Entry 7CF8 (X-ray diffraction, 2.21 A resolution); this record covers chains C and E of the 6 polymer chains in the assembly.

# Chain C (and E)
Molecule: Fructokinase, PfkB
From: Mycobacterium marinum (strain ATCC BAA-535 / M)
Notes: chain E of this document is another copy of the same molecule, construct and numbering; everything in this record applies to it too
Reference sequence: B2HEF4 (B2HEF4_MYCMM); residue numbers follow UniProt; this construct covers 1-303
Chain sequence (303 residues; numbered 1 to 303; the number before each row is that of its first residue):
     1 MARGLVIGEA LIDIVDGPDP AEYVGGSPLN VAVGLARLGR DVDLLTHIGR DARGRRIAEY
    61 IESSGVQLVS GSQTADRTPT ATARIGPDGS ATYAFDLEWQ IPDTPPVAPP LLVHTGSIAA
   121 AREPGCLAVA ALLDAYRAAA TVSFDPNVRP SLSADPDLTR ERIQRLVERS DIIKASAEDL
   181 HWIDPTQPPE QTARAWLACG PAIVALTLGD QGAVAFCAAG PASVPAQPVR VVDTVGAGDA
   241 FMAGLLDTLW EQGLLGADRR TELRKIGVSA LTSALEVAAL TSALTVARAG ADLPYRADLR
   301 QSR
Disordered / not traced: 1, 16-20, 84-91, 228-232, 293-303 (chain E: 1, 18, 84-91, 230-233, 293-303)

# How chain C and chain E interact
Pairs across the interface (11; chain C residue first):
  E123(C) - L158(E)
  L127(C) - D155(E)
  D157(C) - R165(E)
  L158(C) - R165(E)
  E161(C) - R165(E)  salt bridge
  E161(C) - R169(E)  salt bridge
  R162(C) - E161(E)  salt bridge
  R165(C) - E161(E)
  R165(C) - Q164(E)
  R165(C) - R165(E)
  R165(C) - E168(E)  salt bridge
Interface residues without a listed pair, chain E (8 interface residues in all): D157

# Overview
Chain C and chain E form an interface of 7 and 8 residues respectively; the contacts include 4 salt bridges.
Among the polar pairs are E161(C)-R165(E), E161(C)-R169(E) and R162(C)-E161(E).
Chain C and chain E are both Fructokinase, PfkB (Mycobacterium marinum (strain ATCC BAA-535 / M)); the
structure, PfkB(Mycobacterium marinum), was determined by X-ray diffraction (same publication as 7FCA).
